Entry 2ZO1 (X-ray diffraction, 1.96 A resolution); this record covers chains E and B of the 3 polymer chains in the assembly.

# Chain E
Molecule: 13-nt DNA strand
Sequence (13 nucleotides; numbered 421 to 433; the number before each row is that of its first residue):
   421 GTCAGCGCAA TGG
Not modelled in the structure: 433
Modified positions: 5CM (5-methyl-2'-deoxy-cytidine-5'-monophosphate) at position 426

# Chain B
Protein: E3 ubiquitin-protein ligase UHRF1
Organism: Mus musculus
Notes: EC 6.3.2.-; fragment: SRA domain, residues 419-628
Reference sequence: Q8VDF2 (UHRF1_MOUSE); numbering as in UniProt (aligned over 419-628)
Chain sequence (212 residues; row label = number of the first residue in the row):
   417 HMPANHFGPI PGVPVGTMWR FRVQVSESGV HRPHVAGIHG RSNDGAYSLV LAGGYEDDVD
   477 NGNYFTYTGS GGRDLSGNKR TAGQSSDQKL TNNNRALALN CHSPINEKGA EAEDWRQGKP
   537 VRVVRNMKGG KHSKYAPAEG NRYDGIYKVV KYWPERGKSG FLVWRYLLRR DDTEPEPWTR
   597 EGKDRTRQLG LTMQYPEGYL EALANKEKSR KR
Not modelled in the structure: 623-628
Sequence notes: expression tag (417-418)
Reported in the primary citation:
  - binding site for the 13-nt DNA strand (chain E): Val451, Ala468, Gly470, Tyr471, Asp474, Tyr483, Thr484, Ser486
  - binding site for the 13-nt DNA strand: His450, Asn494, Arg496
  - contacts within the chain: Asn494-Arg496 (hydrogen bond), Arg541-Asp560
  - specificity-determining residues: Asn494, Arg496

# Interface between chain E and chain B
Pairs across the interface (35; chain E residue first):
  DG425(E) - His450(B)  base contact
  DG425(E) - Val451(B)  base contact
  DG425(E) - Ala452(B)  phosphate contact
  DG425(E) - Ser486(B)  hydrogen bond to the phosphate
  DG425(E) - Gly487(B)  phosphate contact
  DG425(E) - Leu491(B)  base contact
  DG425(E) - Arg496(B)  hydrogen bond to the base
  5CM_426(E) - Val451(B)  sugar contact
  5CM_426(E) - Ala452(B)  phosphate contact
  5CM_426(E) - Gly453(B)  hydrogen bond to the phosphate
  5CM_426(E) - Val466(B)  base contact
  5CM_426(E) - Ala468(B)  hydrogen bond to the base
  5CM_426(E) - Gly469(B)  hydrogen bond to the base
  5CM_426(E) - Gly470(B)  hydrogen bond to the base
  5CM_426(E) - Tyr471(B)  hydrogen bond to the phosphate
  5CM_426(E) - Asp474(B)  hydrogen bond to the base
  5CM_426(E) - Tyr483(B)  base contact
  5CM_426(E) - Thr484(B)  hydrogen bond to the base
  5CM_426(E) - Gly485(B)  base contact
  5CM_426(E) - Ser486(B)  phosphate contact
  5CM_426(E) - Thr497(B)  sugar contact
  DG427(E) - Arg438(B)  salt bridge to the phosphate
  DG427(E) - His450(B)  sugar contact
  DG427(E) - Val451(B)  sugar contact
  DG427(E) - Ala468(B)  phosphate contact
  DG427(E) - Arg496(B)  base contact
  DG427(E) - Lys544(B)  salt bridge to the phosphate
  DC428(E) - Phe437(B)  phosphate contact
  DC428(E) - Arg438(B)  hydrogen bond to the phosphate
  DC428(E) - Lys544(B)  salt bridge to the phosphate
  DA429(E) - Arg436(B)  salt bridge to the phosphate
  DA429(E) - Phe437(B)  stacking on the base
  DA429(E) - Val439(B)  base contact
  DA429(E) - Pro612(B)  base contact
  DA429(E) - Tyr615(B)  sugar contact
Interface residues without a listed pair, chain B (31 interface residues in all): Ile454, Leu467, Arg489, Lys495, Asn509, Asn542

# Summary
The interface between chain E and chain B involves 5 residues on one side and 31 on the other; the contacts
include 10 hydrogen bonds, 4 salt bridges and 1 aromatic stacking contact. Polar contacts include
DG425(E)-Arg496(B), 5CM_426(E)-Ala468(B) and 5CM_426(E)-Gly469(B). From the paper: a binding site for the
13-nt DNA strand (chain E) at Val451(B), Ala468(B) and Gly470(B) among others; a binding site for the 13-nt
DNA strand at His450(B), Asn494(B) and Arg496(B).
Here chain E is a 13-nt DNA strand and chain B is E3 ubiquitin-protein ligase UHRF1 (Mus musculus). Entry 2ZO1
(Mouse NP95 SRA domain DNA specific complex 2) was determined by X-ray diffraction together with 2ZO0 and 2ZO2
from the same study.
